7V6W - chains D and H of the 8 polymer chains in the assembly; structure by X-ray diffraction, 2.55 A resolution.

== Chain D ==
Name: Antitoxin
From: Staphylococcus aureus (strain NCTC 8325 / PS 47)
UniProt: Q2FVF7 (Q2FVF7_STAA8); residue numbers follow UniProt; this construct covers 1-85
Sequence (85 residues; numbered 1 to 85; the number before each row is that of its first residue):
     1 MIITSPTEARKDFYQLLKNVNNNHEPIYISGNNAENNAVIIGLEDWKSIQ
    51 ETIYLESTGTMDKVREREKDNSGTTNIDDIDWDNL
Unresolved in the structure: 85
What the authors report for this chain:
  - binding site for the 26-nt DNA strand (chain H): Thr-7, Arg-10, Tyr-14
  - binding site for the 26-nt DNA strand: Pro-6, Thr-7, Arg-10, Tyr-14, Lys-18, Asn-32
  - specificity-determining residues: Thr-7, Arg-10, Tyr-14
  - self-association interface (contacts with another copy of this molecule); pairs are residue here / residue on that copy: Thr-7/Tyr-14 (hydrogen bond)
  - binding site for the 26-nt DNA strand: Pro-6, Thr-7

== Chain H ==
Molecule: 26-nt DNA strand
Sequence (26 nucleotides; numbered 1 to 26; the number before each row is that of its first residue):
     1 ATAGCGTACGCACTTGAGTACGTCAA
Unresolved in the structure: 26

== Interface between chain D and chain H ==
Contacting residue pairs - 9 pairs, chain D then chain H:
  Ser-5(D) / DG4(H)  phosphate contact
  Pro-6(D) / DG4(H)  phosphate contact
  Thr-7(D) / DA3(H)  sugar contact
  Thr-7(D) / DG4(H)  hydrogen bond to the phosphate
  Arg-10(D) / DC5(H)  base contact
  Arg-10(D) / DG6(H)  hydrogen bond to the base
  Arg-10(D) / DT7(H)  base contact
  Gly-31(D) / DG4(H)  phosphate contact
  Asn-32(D) / DG4(H)  sugar contact
Also at the interface, not in a pair above, chain D (7 interface residues in all): Glu-8

== Overview ==
The interface between chain D and chain H involves 7 residues on one side and 5 on the other; the contacts
include 2 hydrogen bonds. Among the polar pairs are Arg-10(D)/DG6(H) and Thr-7(D)/DG4(H). The paper reports a
binding site for the 26-nt DNA strand at Pro-6(D), Thr-7(D) and Arg-10(D) among others; a binding site for the
26-nt DNA strand (chain H) at Thr-7(D), Arg-10(D) and Tyr-14(D).
Here chain D is Antitoxin (Staphylococcus aureus (strain NCTC 8325 / PS 47)) and chain H is a 26-nt DNA
strand. Entry 7V6W (Crystal structure of heterohexameric Sa2YoeB-Sa2YefM complex bound to 26bp-DNA) was
determined by X-ray diffraction together with 7V5Y and 7V5Z from the same study.
